9MT6 - chains G and C of the 9 polymer chains in the assembly; structure by electron microscopy, 3.00 A resolution.

Chain G:
Name: Pre-glycoprotein polyprotein GP complex
From: Mammarenavirus juninense
Reference sequence: P26313 (GLYC_JUNIN); residues 1-58 here = UniProt positions 1-58
Chain sequence (58 residues; numbered 1 to 58; the number before each row is that of its first residue):
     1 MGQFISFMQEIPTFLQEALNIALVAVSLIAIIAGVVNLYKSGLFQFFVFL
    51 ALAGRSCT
Not modelled in the structure: 1, 58
Differences from the reference sequence: engineered mutation Ala33 (Lys in P26313)
Ion coordination: Zn2+: Cys57 (shared with His459(C), Cys467(C), Cys469(C) of chain C)
Swiss-Prot annotation at these positions:
  - binding site (Zn(2+)): Cys57
  - site: Thr58 (Cleavage)
  - lipidation: Gly2 (N-myristoyl glycine)
  - mutagenesis: Gly2 (G2A: Reduces membrane fusion activity. No effect on GP complex formation), Glu17 (E17A: No effect on GP-C-mediated membrane fusion), Lys40 (K40A: No effect on GP-C-mediated membrane fusion), Arg55 (R55A: No effect on GP-C-mediated membrane fusion)

Chain C:
Name: Junv GP2
From: Mammarenavirus juninense
Reference sequence: P26313 (GLYC_JUNIN); residues 252-485 here = UniProt positions 252-485
Chain sequence (234 residues; each row starts with the number of its first residue):
   252 AFFSWSLTDSSGKDTPGGYCLEEWMLVAAKMKCFGNTAVAKCNLNHDSEF
   302 CDMLRLFDYNKNAIKTLNDETKKQVNLMGQTINALISDNLLMKNKIRELM
   352 SVPYCNYTKFWYVNHTLSGQHSLPRCWLIKNNSYLNISDFRNDWILESDF
   402 LISEMLSKEYSDRQGKTPLTLVDICFWSTVFFTASLFLHLVGIPTHRHIR
   452 GEACPLPHRLNSLGGCRCGKYPNLKKPTVWRRGH
Not modelled in the structure: 252-268, 319-330
Disulfide bonds: Cys271-Cys284, Cys293-Cys302, Cys356-Cys377
Glycans and other covalent adducts: N-acetylglucosamine (NAG) linked to Asn357, Asn365, Asn382
Ion coordination: Zn2+ site 1: His447, His449, Cys455, His485; Zn2+ site 2: His459, Cys467, Cys469 (shared with Cys57(G) of chain G)
Swiss-Prot annotation at these positions:
  - binding site (Zn(2+)): His447, His449, Cys455, His459, Cys467, Cys469, His485
  - glycosylation (N-linked (GlcNAc...) asparagine): Asn357, Asn365, Asn382, Asn387
  - mutagenesis: Lys476 to Lys477 (Induces transport to the cell surface in the absence of SSP. No effect on SSP binding), Arg482 to Arg483 (Induces transport to the cell surface in the absence of SSP. No effect on SSP binding)

How chain G and chain C interact:
Residue-residue contacts (58; chain G residue first):
  Phe4(G) - Ile425(C)  hydrophobic
  Phe7(G) - Pro419(C)  hydrophobic
  Phe7(G) - Thr421(C)
  Phe7(G) - Leu422(C)  hydrophobic
  Phe7(G) - Ile425(C)  hydrophobic
  Phe14(G) - Pro419(C)  hydrophobic
  Leu19(G) - Arg414(C)
  Leu19(G) - Thr418(C)
  Asn20(G) - Lys417(C)
  Asn20(G) - Thr418(C)  hydrogen bond
  Asn20(G) - Leu422(C)
  Leu23(G) - Thr418(C)
  Leu23(G) - Leu422(C)  hydrophobic
  Leu23(G) - Cys426(C)  hydrophobic
  Val24(G) - Leu422(C)  hydrophobic
  Val26(G) - Cys426(C)  hydrophobic
  Ser27(G) - Ile425(C)
  Ser27(G) - Cys426(C)  hydrogen bond (side chain-backbone)
  Ser27(G) - Ser429(C)
  Ala30(G) - Ser429(C)
  Ala30(G) - Phe433(C)
  Ile31(G) - Ser429(C)
  Ile31(G) - Phe432(C)
  Ala33(G) - Phe433(C)  hydrophobic
  Gly34(G) - Phe432(C)
  Gly34(G) - Phe433(C)
  Gly34(G) - Ser436(C)
  Asn37(G) - Phe433(C)
  Asn37(G) - Ser436(C)  hydrogen bond
  Asn37(G) - Leu437(C)
  Asn37(G) - His440(C)
  Leu38(G) - Phe432(C)  hydrophobic
  Leu38(G) - Leu439(C)  hydrophobic
  Lys40(G) - His440(C)
  Ser41(G) - Leu439(C)
  Ser41(G) - His440(C)
  Ser41(G) - Ile444(C)
  Gly42(G) - Thr446(C)
  Leu43(G) - Ile444(C)  hydrophobic
  Gln45(G) - Thr446(C)
  Phe46(G) - Ile444(C)  hydrophobic
  Phe46(G) - Pro445(C)
  Phe49(G) - Thr446(C)
  Phe49(G) - His447(C)
  Phe49(G) - Arg448(C)
  Phe49(G) - Arg460(C)
  Phe49(G) - Leu461(C)
  Phe49(G) - Trp481(C)  hydrophobic
  Leu52(G) - Arg460(C)
  Gly54(G) - Cys467(C)
  Gly54(G) - Arg468(C)
  Arg55(G) - Arg468(C)
  Ser56(G) - Arg460(C)
  Cys57(G) - Pro458(C)
  Cys57(G) - His459(C)  hydrogen bond
  Cys57(G) - Arg460(C)
  Cys57(G) - Cys467(C)  hydrophobic
  Cys57(G) - Cys469(C)  hydrophobic
Also at the interface, not in a pair above, chain G (31 interface residues in all): Gln3, Glu17, Val35, Ala53
Also at the interface, not in a pair above, chain C (32 interface residues in all): Val423, Thr430, Gly443, Asn462

Overview:
31 residues of chain G and 32 residues of chain C are in contact; the contacts include 4 hydrogen bonds. Polar
pairs include Asn20(G)-Thr418(C), Ser27(G)-Cys426(C) and Asn37(G)-Ser436(C). N-acetylglucosamine is covalently
linked to Asn357(C), Asn365(C) and Asn382(C).
Chain G is Pre-glycoprotein polyprotein GP complex and chain C is Junv GP2, both from Mammarenavirus
juninense; the structure, Structure of the Junin virus glycoprotein complex, was determined by electron
microscopy.
